Entry 2BZY (X-ray diffraction, 2.50 A resolution); this record covers chains A and B.

[Chain A (and B)]
Molecule: Crk-like protein
From: Homo sapiens
Notes: fragment: sh3 domain, residues 237-303; chain B of this document is another copy of the same molecule, construct and numbering; everything in this record applies to it too
UniProtKB: P46109 (CRKL_HUMAN); residues 1-67 here correspond to UniProt positions 237-303 (UniProt number = residue number + 236)
Amino-acid sequence (67 residues; numbered 1 to 67; the number before each row is that of its first residue):
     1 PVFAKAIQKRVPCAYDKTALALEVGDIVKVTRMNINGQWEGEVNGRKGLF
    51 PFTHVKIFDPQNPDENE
Not modelled in the structure: 64-67
Cystine bridges: Cys13 forms a disulfide with the same residue of a neighbouring copy of this chain

[How chain A and chain B interact]
Residue-residue contacts - 107 pairs, chain A then chain B:
  Pro1(A) - Val30(B)
  Pro1(A) - Thr31(B)
  Pro1(A) - Met33(B)  hydrophobic
  Val2(A) - Val28(B)
  Val2(A) - Lys29(B)
  Val2(A) - Val30(B)  hydrogen bond (backbone-backbone)
  Val2(A) - Met33(B)  hydrophobic
  Val2(A) - Ile57(B)  hydrophobic
  Phe3(A) - Val28(B)
  Phe3(A) - Lys29(B)
  Phe3(A) - Ile57(B)
  Phe3(A) - Phe58(B)  hydrogen bond (backbone-backbone)
  Phe3(A) - Pro60(B)  hydrophobic
  Ala4(A) - Ile27(B)
  Ala4(A) - Val28(B)  hydrogen bond (backbone-backbone)
  Ala4(A) - Val55(B)  hydrophobic
  Ala4(A) - Lys56(B)
  Ala4(A) - Ile57(B)
  Ala4(A) - Phe58(B)
  Lys5(A) - Gly25(B)
  Lys5(A) - Asp26(B)
  Lys5(A) - Ile27(B)
  Lys5(A) - Val55(B)
  Lys5(A) - Lys56(B)  hydrogen bond (backbone-backbone)
  Lys5(A) - Phe58(B)
  Ala6(A) - Glu23(B)
  Ala6(A) - Val24(B)
  Ala6(A) - Gly25(B)  hydrogen bond (backbone-backbone)
  Ala6(A) - Asp26(B)  hydrogen bond (backbone-backbone)
  Ala6(A) - His54(B)
  Ala6(A) - Val55(B)  hydrophobic
  Ile7(A) - Val24(B)
  Ile7(A) - Thr53(B)
  Ile7(A) - His54(B)  hydrogen bond (backbone-backbone)
  Ile7(A) - Val55(B)
  Ile7(A) - Lys56(B)
  Gln8(A) - Val24(B)
  Gln8(A) - His54(B)  hydrogen bond (backbone-backbone)
  Lys9(A) - Leu22(B)
  Lys9(A) - Glu23(B)  salt bridge
  Lys9(A) - Val24(B)
  Lys9(A) - His54(B)  hydrogen bond (backbone-side chain)
  Arg10(A) - Ala19(B)
  Arg10(A) - Leu20(B)  hydrogen bond (side chain-backbone)
  Arg10(A) - Ala21(B)
  Arg10(A) - Leu22(B)  hydrogen bond (backbone-backbone)
  Arg10(A) - Gln38(B)
  Arg10(A) - Leu49(B)  hydrogen bond (side chain-backbone)
  Arg10(A) - Phe50(B)
  Arg10(A) - Pro51(B)
  Arg10(A) - His54(B)
  Pro12(A) - Ala14(B)
  Pro12(A) - Tyr15(B)
  Pro12(A) - Asp16(B)  hydrogen bond (backbone-backbone)
  Pro12(A) - Ala19(B)  hydrophobic
  Pro12(A) - Ala21(B)
  Cys13(A) - Ala14(B)
  Ala14(A) - Pro12(B)
  Ala14(A) - Cys13(B)
  Ala14(A) - Ala14(B)  hydrogen bond (backbone-backbone)
  Tyr15(A) - Pro12(B)
  Asp16(A) - Pro12(B)  hydrogen bond (backbone-backbone)
  Ala19(A) - Arg10(B)
  Leu20(A) - Arg10(B)  hydrogen bond (backbone-side chain)
  Ala21(A) - Arg10(B)
  Leu22(A) - Lys9(B)
  Leu22(A) - Arg10(B)  hydrogen bond (backbone-backbone)
  Glu23(A) - Ala6(B)
  Glu23(A) - Lys9(B)
  Val24(A) - Ala6(B)
  Val24(A) - Ile7(B)
  Val24(A) - Gln8(B)
  Val24(A) - Lys9(B)
  Gly25(A) - Ala6(B)  hydrogen bond (backbone-backbone)
  Asp26(A) - Ala4(B)
  Asp26(A) - Lys5(B)
  Asp26(A) - Ala6(B)  hydrogen bond (backbone-backbone)
  Ile27(A) - Ala4(B)
  Val28(A) - Val2(B)
  Val28(A) - Phe3(B)
  Val28(A) - Ala4(B)  hydrogen bond (backbone-backbone)
  Lys29(A) - Val2(B)
  Lys29(A) - Phe3(B)
  Val30(A) - Pro1(B)
  Val30(A) - Val2(B)  hydrogen bond (backbone-backbone)
  Gln38(A) - Arg10(B)  hydrogen bond
  Leu49(A) - Arg10(B)  hydrogen bond (backbone-side chain)
  Phe50(A) - Arg10(B)
  Pro51(A) - Arg10(B)
  Thr53(A) - Ile7(B)
  His54(A) - Ala6(B)
  His54(A) - Ile7(B)  hydrogen bond (backbone-backbone)
  His54(A) - Gln8(B)  hydrogen bond (backbone-backbone)
  His54(A) - Lys9(B)  hydrogen bond (side chain-backbone)
  His54(A) - Arg10(B)
  Val55(A) - Ala4(B)  hydrophobic
  Val55(A) - Lys5(B)
  Val55(A) - Ile7(B)
  Lys56(A) - Ala4(B)
  Lys56(A) - Lys5(B)  hydrogen bond (backbone-backbone)
  Lys56(A) - Ile7(B)
  Ile57(A) - Val2(B)  hydrophobic
  Ile57(A) - Phe3(B)
  Ile57(A) - Ala4(B)  hydrophobic
  Phe58(A) - Phe3(B)  hydrogen bond (backbone-backbone)
  Phe58(A) - Ala4(B)
  Phe58(A) - Lys5(B)
Other interface residues (no listed pair), chain A (39 interface residues in all): Thr31, Met33
Other interface residues (no listed pair), chain B (41 interface residues in all): Arg32

[In short]
The interface between chain A and chain B involves 39 residues on one side and 41 on the other; the contacts
include 28 hydrogen bonds and 1 salt bridge. Polar pairs include Lys9(A)-Glu23(B), Lys9(A)-His54(B) and
Arg10(A)-Leu20(B).
Chain A and chain B are both Crk-like protein (Homo sapiens); the structure, Homodimer of CrkL-SH3C domain,
was determined by X-ray diffraction (same publication as 2BZX).
